PDB entry 5S54 | X-ray diffraction, 2.40 A resolution | chains D and E of the 6 polymer chains in the assembly

Chain D:
Name: Tubulin beta-2B chain
Source organism: Bos taurus
UniProtKB: Q6B856 (TBB2B_BOVIN); the author numbering skips numbers that UniProt does not, so the offset changes along the chain: 1-42 = UniProt 1-42; 45-360 = UniProt 43-358; 369-455 = UniProt 359-445
Amino-acid sequence (445 residues; row label = number of the first residue in the row; note: 10 numbers in that range are skipped by the numbering (no residue carries them; nothing is unmodelled there)):
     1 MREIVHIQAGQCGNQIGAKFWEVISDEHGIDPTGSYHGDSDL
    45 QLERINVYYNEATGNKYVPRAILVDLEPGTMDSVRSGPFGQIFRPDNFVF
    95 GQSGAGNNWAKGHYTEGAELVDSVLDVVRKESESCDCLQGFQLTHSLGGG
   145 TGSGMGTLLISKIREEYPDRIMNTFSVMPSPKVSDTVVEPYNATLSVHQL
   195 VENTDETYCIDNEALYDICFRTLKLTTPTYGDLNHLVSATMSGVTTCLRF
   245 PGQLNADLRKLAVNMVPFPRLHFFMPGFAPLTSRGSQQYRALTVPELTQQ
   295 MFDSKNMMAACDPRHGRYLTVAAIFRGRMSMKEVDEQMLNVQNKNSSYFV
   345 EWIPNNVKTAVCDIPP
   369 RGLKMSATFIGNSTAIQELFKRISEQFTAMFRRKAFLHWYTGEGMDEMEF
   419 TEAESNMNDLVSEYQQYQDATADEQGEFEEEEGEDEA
Unresolved in the structure: 281-285, 442-455
Metal / ion sites: Mg2+: Gln-11 (together with GDP)
Residues lining bound ligands: GDP (guanosine-5'-diphosphate): Gly-10, Gln-11, Cys-12, Gln-15, Ile-16, Asn-101, Ser-140, Gly-142, Gly-143, Gly-144, Thr-145, Gly-146, Val-171, Pro-173, Val-177, Ser-178, Glu-183, Asn-206, Leu-209, Tyr-224, Leu-227, Asn-228
Swiss-Prot annotation at these positions:
  - motif: Met-1 to Ile-4 (MREI motif)
  - binding site (GTP): Gln-11, Glu-71, Ser-140, Gly-144, Thr-145, Gly-146, Asn-206, Asn-228
  - binding site (Mg(2+)): Glu-71
  - modified residue: Ser-40 (Phosphoserine), Thr-57 (Phosphothreonine), Lys-60 (N6-acetyllysine), Ser-174 (Phosphoserine), Thr-287 (Phosphothreonine), Thr-292 (Phosphothreonine), Arg-320 (Omega-N-methylarginine), Glu-448 (5-glutamyl polyglutamate)
  - cross-link (Glycyl lysine isopeptide (Lys-Gly)): Lys-60 (interchain with G-Cter in ubiquitin), Lys-326 (interchain with G-Cter in ubiquitin)
From the paper describing this entry:
  - binding site for the ligand WLS: Ile-154, Ile-157, Tyr-161, Pro-162, Met-166, Asp-199

Chain E:
Name: Stathmin-4
Source organism: Rattus norvegicus
UniProtKB: P63043 (STMN4_RAT); residues 5-145 here correspond to UniProt positions 49-189 (UniProt number = residue number + 44)
Amino-acid sequence (143 residues; row label = number of the first residue in the row):
     3 MADMEVIELNKCTSGQSFEVILKPPSFDGVPEFNASLPRRRDPSLEEIQK
    53 KLEAAEERRKYQEAELLKHLAEKREHEREVIQKAIEENNNFIKMAKEKLA
   103 QKMESNKENREAHLAAMLERLQEKDKHAEEVRKNKELKEEASR
Unresolved in the structure: 3-5, 29-43, 144-145
Sequence notes: initiating methionine (3); expression tag (4)
Swiss-Prot annotation at these positions:
  - modified residue: Ser-46 (Phosphoserine)

Chain D / chain E interface:
Residue-residue contacts (27; chain D residue first):
  Tyr-108(D) / His-129(E)  hydrogen bond
  Tyr-108(D) / Ala-130(E)  hydrophobic
  Tyr-108(D) / Val-133(E)  hydrophobic
  Tyr-108(D) / Arg-134(E)  hydrogen bond (backbone-side chain)
  Thr-109(D) / Lys-137(E)
  Ala-112(D) / Arg-134(E)
  Ser-155(D) / Leu-123(E)
  Ser-155(D) / Lys-126(E)
  Lys-156(D) / Asp-127(E)  salt bridge
  Arg-158(D) / Leu-123(E)
  Glu-159(D) / Leu-120(E)
  Glu-159(D) / Leu-123(E)
  Glu-159(D) / Asp-127(E)
  Pro-162(D) / Met-119(E)
  Gln-193(D) / Lys-126(E)  hydrogen bond
  Asn-197(D) / Leu-123(E)
  Asn-197(D) / Lys-126(E)
  Thr-409(D) / Lys-140(E)  hydrogen bond (backbone-side chain)
  Gly-410(D) / Lys-137(E)
  Gly-410(D) / Lys-140(E)
  Glu-411(D) / Val-133(E)
  Glu-411(D) / Lys-137(E)  salt bridge
  Gly-412(D) / Val-133(E)
  Gly-412(D) / Asn-136(E)
  Gly-412(D) / Lys-137(E)
  Met-413(D) / Val-133(E)
  Glu-417(D) / His-129(E)  salt bridge
Also at the interface, not in a pair above, chain D (18 interface residues in all): His-107, Asp-163
Also at the interface, not in a pair above, chain E (15 interface residues in all): Arg-112, Leu-116, Gln-124

In short:
The interface between chain D and chain E involves 18 residues on one side and 15 on the other; the contacts
include 4 hydrogen bonds and 3 salt bridges. Among the polar pairs are Lys-156(D)/Asp-127(E),
Glu-411(D)/Lys-137(E) and Glu-417(D)/His-129(E). From the paper: a binding site for the ligand WLS at
Ile-154(D), Ile-157(D) and Tyr-161(D) among others.
Chain D is Tubulin beta-2B chain (Bos taurus) and chain E is Stathmin-4 (Rattus norvegicus); the structure,
Tubulin-Z2856434816-complex, was determined by X-ray diffraction together with 5S4L, 5S4M, 5S4N, 5S4O, 5S4P,
5S4Q and 52 further entries from the same study.
